Entry 4A3G (X-ray diffraction, 3.50 A resolution); this record covers chains A and N of the 15 polymer chains in the assembly.

== Chain A ==
Molecule: DNA-directed RNA polymerase II subunit RPB1
Source organism: Saccharomyces cerevisiae
Notes: EC 2.7.7.6
Reference sequence: P04050 (RPB1_YEAST); residue numbers follow UniProt; this construct covers 1-1732
Amino-acid sequence (1732 residues; row label = number of the first residue in the row):
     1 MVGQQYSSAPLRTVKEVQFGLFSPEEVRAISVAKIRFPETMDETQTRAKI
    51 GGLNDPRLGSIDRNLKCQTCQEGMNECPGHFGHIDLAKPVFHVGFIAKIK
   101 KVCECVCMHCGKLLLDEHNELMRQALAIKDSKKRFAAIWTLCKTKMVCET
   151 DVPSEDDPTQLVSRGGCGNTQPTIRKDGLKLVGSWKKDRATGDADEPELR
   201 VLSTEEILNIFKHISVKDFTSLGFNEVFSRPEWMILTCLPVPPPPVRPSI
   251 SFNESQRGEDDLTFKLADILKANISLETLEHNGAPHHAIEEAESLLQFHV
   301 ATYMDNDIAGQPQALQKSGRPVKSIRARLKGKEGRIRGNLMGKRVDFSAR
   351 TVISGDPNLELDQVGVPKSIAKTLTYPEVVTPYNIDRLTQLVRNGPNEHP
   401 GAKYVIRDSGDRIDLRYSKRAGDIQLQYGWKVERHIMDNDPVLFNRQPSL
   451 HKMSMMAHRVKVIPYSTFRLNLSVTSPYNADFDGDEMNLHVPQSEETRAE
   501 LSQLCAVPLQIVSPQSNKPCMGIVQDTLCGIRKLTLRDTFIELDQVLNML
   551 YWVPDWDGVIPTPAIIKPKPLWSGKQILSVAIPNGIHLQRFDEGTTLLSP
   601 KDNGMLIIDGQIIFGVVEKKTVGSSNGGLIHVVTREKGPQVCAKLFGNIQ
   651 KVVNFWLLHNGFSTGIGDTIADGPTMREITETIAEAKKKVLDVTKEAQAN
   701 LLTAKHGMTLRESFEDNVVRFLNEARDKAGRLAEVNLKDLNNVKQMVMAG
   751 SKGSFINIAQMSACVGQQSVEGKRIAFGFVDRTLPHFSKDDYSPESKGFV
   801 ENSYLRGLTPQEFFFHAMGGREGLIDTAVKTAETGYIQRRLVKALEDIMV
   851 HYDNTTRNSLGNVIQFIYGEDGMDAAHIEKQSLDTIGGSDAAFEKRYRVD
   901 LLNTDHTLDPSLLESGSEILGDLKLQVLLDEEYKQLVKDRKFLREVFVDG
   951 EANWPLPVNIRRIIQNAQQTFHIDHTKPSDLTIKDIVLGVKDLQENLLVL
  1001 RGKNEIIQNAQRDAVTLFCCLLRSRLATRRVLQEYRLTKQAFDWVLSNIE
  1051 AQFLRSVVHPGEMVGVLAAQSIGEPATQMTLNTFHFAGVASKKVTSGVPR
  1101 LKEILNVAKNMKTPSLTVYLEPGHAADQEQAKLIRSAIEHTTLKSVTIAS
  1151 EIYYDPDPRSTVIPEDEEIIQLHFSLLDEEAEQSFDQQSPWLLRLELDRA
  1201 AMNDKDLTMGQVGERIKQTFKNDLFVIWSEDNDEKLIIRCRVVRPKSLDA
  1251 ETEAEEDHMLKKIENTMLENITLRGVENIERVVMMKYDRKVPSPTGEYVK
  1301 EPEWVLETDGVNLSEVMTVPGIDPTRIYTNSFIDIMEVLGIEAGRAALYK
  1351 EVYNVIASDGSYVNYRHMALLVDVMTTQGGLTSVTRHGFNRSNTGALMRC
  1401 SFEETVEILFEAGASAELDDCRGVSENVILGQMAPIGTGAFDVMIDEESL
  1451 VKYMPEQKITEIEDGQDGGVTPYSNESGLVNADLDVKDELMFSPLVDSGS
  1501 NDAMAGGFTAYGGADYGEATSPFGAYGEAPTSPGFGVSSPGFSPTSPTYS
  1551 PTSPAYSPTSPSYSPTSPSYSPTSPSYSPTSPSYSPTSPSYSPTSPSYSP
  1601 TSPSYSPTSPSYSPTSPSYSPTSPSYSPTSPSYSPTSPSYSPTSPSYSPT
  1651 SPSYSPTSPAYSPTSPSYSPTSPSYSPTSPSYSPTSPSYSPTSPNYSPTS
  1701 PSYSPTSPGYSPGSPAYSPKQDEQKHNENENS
Not modelled in the structure: 1-2, 1081-1091, 1177-1186, 1244-1253, 1456-1732
Bound ions: Zn2+ site 1: Cys-67, Cys-70, Cys-77, His-80; Zn2+ site 2: Cys-107, Cys-110, Cys-148, Cys-167; Mg2+: Asp-481, Asp-483, Asp-485 (shared with 1 residue of chain P)
Swiss-Prot annotation at these positions:
  - region: Pro-248 to Asp-260 (Lid loop), Asn-306 to Lys-323 (Rudder loop), Pro-810 to Glu-822 (Bridging helix)
  - binding site (Zn(2+)): Cys-67, Cys-70, Cys-77, His-80, Cys-107, Cys-110, Cys-148, Cys-167
  - binding site (Mg(2+)): Asp-481, Asp-483, Asp-485
  - modified residue: Thr-1471 (Phosphothreonine)
  - cross-link (Glycyl lysine isopeptide (Lys-Gly)): Lys-695 (interchain with G-Cter in ubiquitin), Lys-1246 (interchain with G-Cter in ubiquitin), Lys-1350 (interchain with G-Cter in ubiquitin)
  - natural variant: Ser-1653 to Pro-1659 (deletion: In strain: A364A)
  - mutagenesis: Lys-1246 (K1246R: Impairs ubiquitination during transcription stress)
Reported in the primary citation:
  - mutagenesis - Q1078N, Q1078S: abolished growth (citing earlier work)

== Chain N ==
Molecule: 14-nt DNA strand
Sequence (14 nucleotides; row label = number of the first residue in the row):
     1 GGCACAACTGCGCT
Not modelled in the structure: 1, 11-14

== How chain A and chain N interact ==
Pairs across the interface (6; chain A residue first):
  Lys-100(A) with DT9(N), salt bridge to the phosphate
  Lys-101(A) with DC8(N), salt bridge to the phosphate
  Trp-139(A) with DC8(N), phosphate contact
  Ala-1108(A) with DC5(N), phosphate contact
  Lys-1109(A) with DC5(N), phosphate contact
  His-1387(A) with DA6(N), sugar contact
Other interface residues (no listed pair), chain A (10 interface residues in all): Lys-1102, Asn-1106, Val-1107, Asn-1110
Other interface residues (no listed pair), chain N (5 interface residues in all): DA4

== Overview ==
Chain A and chain N form an interface of 10 and 5 residues respectively; the contacts include 2 salt bridges.
Polar contacts include Lys-100(A)/DT9(N) and Lys-101(A)/DC8(N). From UniProt: 8 Zn2+-binding residues, 3
Mg2+-binding residues and one mutagenesis site on chain A. From the paper: Q1078N and Q1078S of chain A
abolish growth.
Here chain A is DNA-directed RNA polymerase II subunit RPB1 (Saccharomyces cerevisiae) and chain N is a 14-nt
DNA strand. Entry 4A3G (RNA Polymerase II initial transcribing complex with a 2nt DNA-RNA hybrid) was
determined by X-ray diffraction together with 4A3B, 4A3C, 4A3D, 4A3E, 4A3F, 4A3I and 4 further entries from
the same study.
